PDB entry 6FNQ | X-ray diffraction, 1.75 A resolution | chain A

Chain A:
Name: Histidine N-alpha-methyltransferase
Source organism: Mycobacterium smegmatis
Notes: EC 2.1.1.44; fragment: EgtD
UniProtKB: A0A0D6J225 (A0A0D6J225_MYCSM); numbering as in UniProt (aligned over 3-321)
Chain sequence (323 residues; row label = number of the first residue in the row; numbers below 1 keep their minus sign (Gly-1 is residue -1)):
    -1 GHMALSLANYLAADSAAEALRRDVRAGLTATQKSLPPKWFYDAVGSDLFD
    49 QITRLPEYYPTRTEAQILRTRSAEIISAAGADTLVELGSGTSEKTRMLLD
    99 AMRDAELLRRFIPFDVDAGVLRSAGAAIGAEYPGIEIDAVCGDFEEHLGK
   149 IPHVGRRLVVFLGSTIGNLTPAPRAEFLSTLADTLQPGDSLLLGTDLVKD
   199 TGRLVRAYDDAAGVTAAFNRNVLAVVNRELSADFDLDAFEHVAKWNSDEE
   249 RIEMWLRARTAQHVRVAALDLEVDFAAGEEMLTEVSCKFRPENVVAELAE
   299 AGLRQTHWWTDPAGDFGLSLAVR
Disordered / not traced: -1
Sequence notes: expression tag (-1 to 2)
Metal / ion sites: Mg2+: Asp181, Asp268
Small-molecule neighbours: N,N,N-trimethyl-histidine (AVJ): Tyr39, Phe47, Ile50, Tyr56, Gly161, Ser162, Thr163, Asn166, Tyr206, Thr213, Phe216, Met252, Glu282, Ser284

Summary:
Chain A binds N,N,N-trimethyl-histidine. Asp181 and Asp268 coordinate Mg2+.
Chain A is Histidine N-alpha-methyltransferase (Mycobacterium smegmatis); the structure,
Ergothioneine-biosynthetic methyltransferase EgtD in complex with N,N,N-trimethylhistidine (hercynine), was
determined by X-ray diffraction (same publication as 6FNR).
